2XSO - chains F and H of the 6 polymer chains in the assembly; structure by X-ray diffraction, 2.20 A resolution.

== Chain F (and H) ==
Protein: Biphenyl dioxygenase subunit beta
Organism: Burkholderia xenovorans
Notes: EC 1.14.12.18; chain H of this document is another copy of the same molecule, construct and numbering; everything in this record applies to it too
UniProt: P37334 (BPHE_BURXL); residue numbers follow UniProt; this construct covers 1-188
Chain sequence (188 residues; row label = number of the first residue in the row):
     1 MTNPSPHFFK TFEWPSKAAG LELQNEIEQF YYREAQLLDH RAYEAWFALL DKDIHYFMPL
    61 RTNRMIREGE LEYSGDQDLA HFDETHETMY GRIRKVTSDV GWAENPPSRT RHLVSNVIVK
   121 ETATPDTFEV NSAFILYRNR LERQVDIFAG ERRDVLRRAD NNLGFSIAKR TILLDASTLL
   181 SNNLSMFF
Disordered / not traced: 1-5

== Interface between chain F and chain H ==
Residue-residue contacts (64; chain F residue first):
  Pro6(F) - Glu44(H)
  Phe8(F) - Glu44(H)
  Pro15(F) - Asn162(H)
  Leu21(F) - Leu21(H)
  Leu21(F) - Asn25(H)
  Gln24(F) - Asn25(H)
  Gln24(F) - Gln29(H)  hydrogen bond
  Arg61(F) - Arg41(H)
  Arg61(F) - Arg109(H)
  Asn63(F) - Arg109(H)  hydrogen bond
  Asn63(F) - Leu141(H)  hydrogen bond (side chain-backbone)
  Asn63(F) - Glu142(H)
  Arg64(F) - Pro106(H)
  Arg64(F) - Pro107(H)
  Met65(F) - Asn105(H)
  Met65(F) - Pro106(H)
  Ile66(F) - Ser98(H)
  Ile66(F) - Asp99(H)
  Ile66(F) - Glu104(H)
  Ile66(F) - Asn105(H)  hydrogen bond (backbone-side chain)
  Arg67(F) - Asp99(H)  salt bridge
  Glu72(F) - Arg41(H)  salt bridge
  Leu113(F) - Leu113(H)  hydrophobic
  Ser115(F) - Tyr32(H)
  Ser115(F) - Val114(H)  hydrogen bond (side chain-backbone)
  Asn116(F) - Tyr32(H)
  Asn116(F) - Ala35(H)
  Asn116(F) - His112(H)  hydrogen bond (side chain-backbone)
  Asn116(F) - Leu113(H)
  Asn116(F) - Val114(H)  hydrogen bond (side chain-backbone)
  Val117(F) - Gln29(H)  hydrogen bond (backbone-side chain)
  Val117(F) - Tyr32(H)
  Ile118(F) - Gln29(H)
  Ile118(F) - Tyr32(H)  hydrophobic
  Ile118(F) - Arg33(H)
  Ile118(F) - Gln36(H)
  Asn131(F) - Gln36(H)  hydrogen bond
  Ala133(F) - Arg111(H)
  Ala133(F) - Leu113(H)  hydrophobic
  Phe134(F) - Leu113(H)
  Ile135(F) - Leu113(H)  hydrophobic
  Ile135(F) - Ile135(H)  hydrophobic
  Ile147(F) - Tyr137(H)  hydrogen bond (backbone-side chain)
  Ala149(F) - Arg111(H)
  Ala149(F) - Tyr137(H)  hydrophobic
  Gly150(F) - Arg111(H)  hydrogen bond (backbone-side chain)
  Glu151(F) - Gln36(H)
  Glu151(F) - His40(H)  salt bridge
  Glu151(F) - Arg111(H)  salt bridge
  Arg153(F) - His40(H)  hydrogen bond
  Asp175(F) - Arg109(H)
  Asp175(F) - Thr110(H)
  Asp175(F) - Arg111(H)  salt bridge
  Asp175(F) - Tyr137(H)
  Asp175(F) - Asn139(H)
  Ala176(F) - Arg109(H)
  Ala176(F) - Asn139(H)
  Ser177(F) - Arg109(H)  hydrogen bond
  Ser177(F) - Asn139(H)
  Ser177(F) - Leu141(H)  hydrogen bond (side chain-backbone)
  Ser177(F) - Glu142(H)  hydrogen bond (side chain-backbone)
  Thr178(F) - Glu142(H)
  Leu180(F) - Arg143(H)
  Leu180(F) - Val145(H)  hydrophobic
Other interface residues (no listed pair), chain F (34 interface residues in all): Ala19, Thr62, Leu173
Other interface residues (no listed pair), chain H (36 interface residues in all): Glu22, Val96, Thr97, Trp102, Ser115, Ile147

== Overview ==
Chain F and chain H form an interface of 34 and 36 residues respectively; the contacts include 15 hydrogen
bonds and 5 salt bridges. Polar contacts include Arg67(F)-Asp99(H), Glu72(F)-Arg41(H) and Glu151(F)-His40(H).
Chain F and chain H are both Biphenyl dioxygenase subunit beta (Burkholderia xenovorans); the structure,
Crystal structure of P4 variant of biphenyl dioxygenase from burkholderia xenovorans LB400, was determined by
X-ray diffraction, deposited together with 2XR8, 2XRX and 2XSH.
